6TEM - chains F and I of the 10 polymer chains in the assembly; structure by electron microscopy, 3.90 A resolution.

# Chain F
Protein: Histone H4
Source organism: Xenopus laevis
UniProt: P62799 (H4_XENLA); residues 0-102 here correspond to UniProt positions 1-103 (UniProt number = residue number + 1)
Chain sequence (103 residues; row label = number of the first residue in the row; numbering starts at 0):
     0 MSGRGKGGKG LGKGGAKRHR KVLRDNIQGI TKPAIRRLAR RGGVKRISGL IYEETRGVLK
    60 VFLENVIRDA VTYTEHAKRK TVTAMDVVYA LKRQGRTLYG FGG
Unresolved in the structure: 0-24
Curated features (UniProtKB/Swiss-Prot):
  - DNA-binding region: Lys16 to Lys20
  - modified residue: Ser1 (N-acetylserine), Arg3 (Asymmetric dimethylarginine), Lys5 (N6-(2-hydroxyisobutyryl)lysine), Lys8 (N6-(2-hydroxyisobutyryl)lysine), Lys12 (N6-(2-hydroxyisobutyryl)lysine), Lys16 (N6-(2-hydroxyisobutyryl)lysine), Lys20 (N6,N6,N6-trimethyllysine), Lys31 (N6-(2-hydroxyisobutyryl)lysine), Lys44 (N6-(2-hydroxyisobutyryl)lysine), Ser47 (Phosphoserine), Tyr51 (Phosphotyrosine), Lys59 (N6-(2-hydroxyisobutyryl)lysine), Lys77 (N6-(2-hydroxyisobutyryl)lysine), Lys79 (N6-(2-hydroxyisobutyryl)lysine), Tyr88 (Phosphotyrosine), Lys91 (N6-(2-hydroxyisobutyryl)lysine)
  - cross-link (Glycyl lysine isopeptide (Lys-Gly)): Lys31 (interchain with G-Cter in UFM1), Lys91 (interchain with G-Cter in ubiquitin)

# Chain I
Molecule: Widom 601 DNA (145-MER, sense)
Source organism: synthetic construct
Sequence (145 nucleotides; row label = number of the first residue in the row; numbers below 1 keep their minus sign (DT-72 is residue -72)):
   -72 TGGAGAATCC CGGTGCCGAG GCCGCTCAAT TGGTCGTAGA CAGCTCTAGC ACCGCTTAAA
   -12 CGCACGTACG CGCTGTCCCC CGCGTTTTAA CCGCCAAGGG GATTACTCCC TAGTCTCCAG
    48 GCACGTGTCA GATATATACA TCCTG
Unresolved in the structure: -72 to -70, 61-72

# Chain F / chain I interface
Contacting residue pairs (12; chain F residue first):
  Arg39(F) with DC8(I), salt bridge to the phosphate
  Lys44(F) with DC8(I), phosphate contact
  Arg45(F) with DC7(I), hydrogen bond to the sugar; DC8(I), phosphate contact
  Ile46(F) with DC7(I), sugar contact; DC8(I), hydrogen bond to the phosphate
  Gly48(F) with DC7(I), phosphate contact
  Arg78(F) with DG28(I), phosphate contact; DA29(I), phosphate contact
  Lys79(F) with DG27(I), phosphate contact; DG28(I), hydrogen bond to the phosphate
  Thr80(F) with DG28(I), hydrogen bond to the phosphate
Also at the interface, not in a pair above, chain F (11 interface residues in all): Arg35, Ser47, Lys77

# Overview
The interface between chain F and chain I involves 11 residues on one side and 5 on the other; the contacts
include 4 hydrogen bonds and 1 salt bridge. Among the polar pairs are Arg45(F)-DC7(I), Ile46(F)-DC8(I) and
Lys79(F)-DG28(I).
Chain F is Histone H4 (Xenopus laevis) and chain I is Widom 601 DNA (145-MER, sense) (synthetic construct);
the structure, CENP-A nucleosome core particle with 145 base pairs of the Widom 601 sequence by cryo-EM, was
determined by electron microscopy.
